PDB entry 8ROI | X-ray diffraction, 2.45 A resolution | chains A and B

# Chain A
Name: Structural maintenance of chromosomes protein 3
Organism: Homo sapiens
Reference sequence: Q9UQE7 (SMC3_HUMAN); numbering as in UniProt; present here: 1-211, 979-1217
Amino-acid sequence (462 residues; each row starts with the number of its first residue; note: 755 numbers in that range are skipped by the numbering (no residue carries them; nothing is unmodelled there)):
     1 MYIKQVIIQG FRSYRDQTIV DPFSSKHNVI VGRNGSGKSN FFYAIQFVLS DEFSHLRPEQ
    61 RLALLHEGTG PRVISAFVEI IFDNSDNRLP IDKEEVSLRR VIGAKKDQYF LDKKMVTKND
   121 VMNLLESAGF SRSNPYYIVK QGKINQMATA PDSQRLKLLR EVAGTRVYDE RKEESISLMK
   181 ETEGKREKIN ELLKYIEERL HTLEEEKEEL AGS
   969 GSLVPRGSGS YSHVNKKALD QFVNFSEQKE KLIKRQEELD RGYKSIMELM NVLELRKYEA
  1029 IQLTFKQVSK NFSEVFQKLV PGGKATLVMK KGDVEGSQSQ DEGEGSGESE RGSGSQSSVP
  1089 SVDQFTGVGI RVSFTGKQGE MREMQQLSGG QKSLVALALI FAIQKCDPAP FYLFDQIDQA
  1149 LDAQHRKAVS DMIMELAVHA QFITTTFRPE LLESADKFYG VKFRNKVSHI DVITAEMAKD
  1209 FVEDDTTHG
Not modelled in the structure: 969-981, 1060-1092, 1105-1108, 1211-1217
Sequence notes: linker (212-213, 969-978); engineered mutation Gln1144 (Glu in Q9UQE7)
Small-molecule neighbours: ADP (adenosine-5'-diphosphate): Arg12, Ser13, Arg33, Asn34, Gly35, Ser36, Gly37, Lys38, Ser39, Asn40, Ala63, Leu65, His66, Glu67, Gln1144, Phe1191
UniProt features mapped onto this chain:
  - binding site (ATP): Gly32 to Ser39
  - modified residue: Lys105 (N6-acetyllysine), Lys106 (N6-acetyllysine), Lys140 (N6-acetyllysine), Ser1013 (Phosphoserine), Ser1065 (Phosphoserine), Ser1067 (Phosphoserine), Ser1074 (Phosphoserine), Ser1083 (Phosphoserine), Lys1190 (N6-acetyllysine)
  - mutagenesis: Lys105 (K105A: 20% loss of sister chromatid cohesion, no effect on cohesin complex assembly; when associated with A-106; K105Q: No effect on sister chromatid cohesion, nor on cohesin complex assembly ...), Lys106 (K106A: 20% loss of sister chromatid cohesion, no effect on cohesin complex assembly; when associated with A-105; K106Q: No effect on sister chromatid cohesion, nor on cohesin complex assembly ...)

# Chain B
Name: Double-strand-break repair protein rad21 homolog
Organism: Homo sapiens
Reference sequence: O60216 (RAD21_HUMAN); residue numbers follow UniProt; this construct covers 1-102
Amino-acid sequence (110 residues; numbered 1 to 110; the number before each row is that of its first residue):
     1 MFYAHFVLSK RGPLAKIWLA AHWDKKLTKA HVFECNLESS VESIISPKVK MALRTSGHLL
    61 LGVVRIYHRK AKYLLADCNE AFIKIKMAFR PGVVDLPEEN REGSLEVLFQ
Not modelled in the structure: 1-11, 91-110
Sequence notes: expression tag (103-110)
UniProt features mapped onto this chain:
  - modified residue: Ser46 (Phosphoserine)
  - cross-link: Lys48 (Glycyl lysine isopeptide (Lys-Gly) (interchain with G-Cter in SUMO2))

# Chain A / chain B interface
Residue-residue contacts (102; chain A residue first):
  Pro90(A) - Leu19(B)  hydrophobic
  Pro90(A) - Trp23(B)
  Pro90(A) - Lys26(B)
  Asp92(A) - Lys26(B)  salt bridge
  Asp120(A) - Trp23(B)
  Asn123(A) - His22(B)
  Leu124(A) - Trp23(B)  hydrophobic
  Glu126(A) - Trp18(B)
  Glu126(A) - His22(B)
  Glu126(A) - His58(B)  salt bridge
  Ser127(A) - Trp18(B)  hydrogen bond (backbone-side chain)
  Ser127(A) - His22(B)
  Ser127(A) - Trp23(B)
  Ser131(A) - Arg54(B)  hydrogen bond
  Ser133(A) - Arg54(B)  hydrogen bond
  Val162(A) - Arg54(B)  hydrogen bond (backbone-side chain)
  Ala163(A) - Leu53(B)
  Ala163(A) - Arg54(B)  hydrogen bond (backbone-backbone)
  Gly164(A) - Arg54(B)
  Val167(A) - Arg54(B)
  Val167(A) - His58(B)
  Tyr168(A) - Leu53(B)  hydrophobic
  Arg171(A) - Ala21(B)
  Arg171(A) - His22(B)  hydrogen bond
  Arg171(A) - Gly57(B)
  Arg171(A) - His58(B)  hydrogen bond
  Arg171(A) - Leu61(B)
  Glu174(A) - Leu61(B)
  Glu174(A) - Arg65(B)  salt bridge
  Ser175(A) - Leu60(B)
  Ser175(A) - Leu61(B)
  Ser175(A) - Val64(B)
  Leu178(A) - Val64(B)  hydrophobic
  Leu178(A) - Arg65(B)
  Leu178(A) - His68(B)
  Met179(A) - Val64(B)  hydrophobic
  Met179(A) - Tyr67(B)  hydrophobic
  Glu181(A) - His68(B)
  Thr182(A) - Tyr67(B)
  Thr182(A) - His68(B)  hydrogen bond
  Thr182(A) - Ala71(B)
  Lys185(A) - His68(B)
  Lys185(A) - Lys72(B)
  Arg186(A) - Tyr67(B)
  Lys188(A) - Leu75(B)
  Lys188(A) - Asn79(B)
  Ile189(A) - Ala71(B)
  Ile189(A) - Leu74(B)  hydrophobic
  Ile189(A) - Leu75(B)
  Ile189(A) - Cys78(B)  hydrophobic
  Leu192(A) - Leu75(B)  hydrophobic
  Leu192(A) - Cys78(B)  hydrophobic
  Leu192(A) - Asn79(B)
  Leu192(A) - Phe82(B)  hydrophobic
  Tyr195(A) - Phe82(B)  hydrophobic
  Ile196(A) - Ala81(B)  hydrophobic
  Ile196(A) - Phe82(B)
  Ile196(A) - Ile85(B)  hydrophobic
  Arg199(A) - Ile85(B)
  Arg199(A) - Lys86(B)
  Arg199(A) - Phe89(B)
  Leu203(A) - Phe89(B)  hydrophobic
  Val982(A) - Phe89(B)  hydrophobic
  Asn983(A) - Ala88(B)
  Asn983(A) - Phe89(B)  hydrogen bond (backbone-backbone)
  Asn983(A) - Arg90(B)
  Lys985(A) - Ala88(B)
  Ala986(A) - Ala88(B)  hydrogen bond (backbone-backbone)
  Phe993(A) - Ile85(B)  hydrophobic
  Phe993(A) - Ala88(B)  hydrophobic
  Gln996(A) - Ala81(B)
  Leu1000(A) - Ala81(B)  hydrophobic
  Arg1003(A) - Phe33(B)
  Arg1003(A) - Leu74(B)
  Arg1003(A) - Asp77(B)  salt bridge
  Gln1004(A) - Leu74(B)
  Glu1006(A) - Cys35(B)
  Glu1006(A) - Lys70(B)  salt bridge
  Leu1007(A) - Tyr67(B)
  Leu1007(A) - Lys70(B)
  Leu1007(A) - Ala71(B)
  Leu1007(A) - Leu74(B)  hydrophobic
  Arg1009(A) - Glu38(B)  salt bridge
  Tyr1011(A) - Tyr67(B)
  Ser1013(A) - Glu38(B)
  Ser1013(A) - Val41(B)
  Ile1014(A) - Val63(B)  hydrophobic
  Ile1014(A) - Val64(B)  hydrophobic
  Ile1014(A) - Tyr67(B)  hydrophobic
  Glu1016(A) - Ile45(B)
  Leu1017(A) - Ile44(B)  hydrophobic
  Leu1017(A) - Ile45(B)  hydrophobic
  Leu1017(A) - Leu60(B)  hydrophobic
  Met1018(A) - Leu60(B)  hydrophobic
  Val1020(A) - Ile45(B)  hydrophobic
  Leu1021(A) - Ser56(B)
  Arg1024(A) - Ile45(B)  hydrogen bond (side chain-backbone)
  Arg1024(A) - Pro47(B)
  Lys1025(A) - Leu53(B)
  Ala1028(A) - Leu53(B)  hydrophobic
  Ile1029(A) - Leu53(B)  hydrophobic
  Asp1135(A) - Arg54(B)  salt bridge
Other interface residues (no listed pair), chain A (66 interface residues in all): Asn87, Ile91, Leu111, Thr165, Lys172, Glu183, Leu193, Thr202, Gly1010, Leu1031, Thr1032
Other interface residues (no listed pair), chain B (44 interface residues in all): Lys50, Ala52, Tyr73, Lys84

# Overview
66 residues of chain A and 44 residues of chain B are in contact; the contacts include 11 hydrogen bonds and 7
salt bridges. Polar pairs include Asp92(A)-Lys26(B), Glu126(A)-His58(B) and Glu174(A)-Arg65(B). Chain A binds
ADP.
Here chain A is Structural maintenance of chromosomes protein 3 and chain B is Double-strand-break repair
protein rad21 homolog, both from Homo sapiens. Entry 8ROI (Human cohesin SMC3-HD(EQ)/RAD21-N complex -
ADP-bound conformation) was determined by X-ray diffraction together with 8P0A, 8PQ5, 8RO6, 8RO7, 8RO8, 8RO9
and 11 further entries from the same study.
